Entry 6RUV (X-ray diffraction, 6.15 A resolution (low resolution: residue-level contacts below are approximate; hydrogen-bond / salt-bridge calls are withheld)); this record covers chains L and N of the 14 polymer chains in the assembly.

[Chain L]
Molecule: Complement factor B
From: Homo sapiens
Notes: EC 3.4.21.47
UniProt: P00751 (CFAB_HUMAN); residues 235-739 here correspond to UniProt positions 260-764 (UniProt number = residue number + 25)
Sequence (505 residues; numbered 235 to 739; the number before each row is that of its first residue):
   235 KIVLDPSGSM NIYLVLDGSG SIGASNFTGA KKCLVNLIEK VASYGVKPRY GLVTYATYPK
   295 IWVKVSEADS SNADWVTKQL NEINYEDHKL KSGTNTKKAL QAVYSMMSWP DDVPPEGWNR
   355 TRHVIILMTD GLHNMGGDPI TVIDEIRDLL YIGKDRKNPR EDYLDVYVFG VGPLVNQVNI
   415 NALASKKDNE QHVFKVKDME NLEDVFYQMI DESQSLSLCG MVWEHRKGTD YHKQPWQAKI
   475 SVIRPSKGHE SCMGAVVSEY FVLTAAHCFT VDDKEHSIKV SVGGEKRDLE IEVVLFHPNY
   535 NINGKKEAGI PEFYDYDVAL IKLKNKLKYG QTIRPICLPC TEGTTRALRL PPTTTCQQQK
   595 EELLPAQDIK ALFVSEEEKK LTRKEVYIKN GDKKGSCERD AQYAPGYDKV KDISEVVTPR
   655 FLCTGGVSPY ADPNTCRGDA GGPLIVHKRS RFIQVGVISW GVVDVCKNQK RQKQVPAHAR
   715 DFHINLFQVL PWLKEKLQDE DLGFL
Construct notes: conflict G254 (Asp279 in P00751), A674 (Ser699 in P00751)
Cystine bridges: C453-C571, C486-C502, C574-C590, C631-C657, C670-C700
Covalently attached groups: N-acetylglucosamine (NAG) linked to N260, N353
Bound ions: Mg2+: S253, S255, T328 (shared with 1 residue of chain B)

[Chain N]
Molecule: Inhibitor
From: Staphylococcus aureus
UniProt: A0A0H2DUF0 (A0A0H2DUF0_STAAU); residues 0-85 here correspond to UniProt positions 31-116 (UniProt number = residue number + 31)
Sequence (86 residues; numbered 0 to 85; the number before each row is that of its first residue; numbering starts at 0):
     0 GSTSLPTSNE YQNEKLANEL KSLLDELNVN ELATGSLNTY YKRTIKISGQ KAMYALKSKD
    60 FKKMSEAKYQ LQKIYNEIDE ALKSKY
Unresolved in the structure: 0-1
Construct notes: conflict G0 (Ala31 in A0A0H2DUF0)

[Interface between chain L and chain N]
Contacting residue pairs (25; chain L residue first):
  N423(L) - G34(N)
  N423(L) - S35(N)
  N423(L) - L36(N)
  N423(L) - N37(N)
  N423(L) - T38(N)
  E424(L) - G34(N)
  Q425(L) - L31(N)
  Q425(L) - G34(N)
  F428(L) - L31(N)
  K429(L) - N27(N)
  K429(L) - E30(N)
  K431(L) - N27(N)
  D432(L) - N27(N)
  D438(L) - V28(N)
  D438(L) - L31(N)
  V439(L) - L31(N)
  Y441(L) - Y85(N)
  Q442(L) - L31(N)
  Q442(L) - A32(N)
  Q442(L) - S35(N)
  K461(L) - E25(N)
  K461(L) - V28(N)
  K461(L) - N29(N)
  K461(L) - D78(N)
  Q565(L) - Y85(N)
Other interface residues (no listed pair), chain L (15 interface residues in all): N435, R460
Other interface residues (no listed pair), chain N (16 interface residues in all): Y74, L81

[Overview]
15 residues of chain L face 16 of chain N across their interface. Covalently linked N-acetylglucosamine: at
N260(L) and N353(L). The Mg2+ site is built by S253(L), S255(L) and T328(L).
Here chain L is Complement factor B (Homo sapiens) and chain N is Inhibitor (Staphylococcus aureus). Entry
6RUV (Structure of the SCIN stabilized C3bBb convertase bound to Properdin and a the non-inhibitory nanobody
hFPNb1) was determined by X-ray diffraction, deposited together with 6RU5, 6RUR, 6RV6 and 6SEJ.
